3PIY - chain A; structure by X-ray diffraction, 2.55 A resolution.

[Chain A]
Protein: Tyrosine-protein kinase BTK
Organism: Homo sapiens
Notes: EC 2.7.10.2
UniProtKB: Q06187 (BTK_HUMAN); residues 387-659 here = UniProt positions 387-659
Chain sequence (274 residues; numbered 386 to 659; the number before each row is that of its first residue):
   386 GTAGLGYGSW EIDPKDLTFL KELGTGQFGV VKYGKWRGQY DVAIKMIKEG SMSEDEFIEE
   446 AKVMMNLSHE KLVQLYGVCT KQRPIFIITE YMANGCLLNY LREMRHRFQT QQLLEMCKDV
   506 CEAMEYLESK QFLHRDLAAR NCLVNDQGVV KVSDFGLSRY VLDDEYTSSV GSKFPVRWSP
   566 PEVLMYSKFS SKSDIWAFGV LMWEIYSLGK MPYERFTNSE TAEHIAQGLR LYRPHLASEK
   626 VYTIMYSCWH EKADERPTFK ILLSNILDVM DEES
Not modelled in the structure: 386-390, 433-438, 659
Construct notes: expression tag (386)
Small-molecule neighbours: 585 (6-({5-fluoro-2-[(3,4,5-trimethoxyphenyl)amino]pyrimidin-4-yl}amino)-2,2-dimethyl-2H-pyrido[3,2-b][1,4]oxazin-3(4H)-one): Leu-408, Gly-409, Thr-410, Val-416, Ala-428, Val-458, Thr-474, Glu-475, Tyr-476, Met-477, Ala-478, Gly-480, Cys-481, Leu-528, Leu-542, Ser-543, Val-546, Leu-547
Swiss-Prot annotation at these positions:
  - motif: Trp-581 to Trp-588 (CAV1-binding)
  - active site: Asp-521 (Proton acceptor)
  - binding site (ATP): Leu-408 to Val-416, Lys-430
  - binding site (clofedanol): Thr-474 to Met-477, Leu-542
  - binding site (dasatinib): Thr-474 to Met-477
  - modified residue: Tyr-551 (Phosphotyrosine), Ser-604 (Phosphoserine), Tyr-617 (Phosphotyrosine), Ser-623 (Phosphoserine), Ser-659 (Phosphoserine)
What the authors report for this chain:
  - binding site for 585: Leu-408, Ala-428, Gly-480, Leu-528, Leu-542, Val-546, Leu-547
  - conformationally variable residues (side-chain flip): Asp-539, Phe-540
  - contacts within the chain: Lys-430/Arg-544 (hydrogen bond), Glu-445/Arg-544 (salt bridge), Phe-517/Phe-540, Glu-445/Phe-540, Val-448/Phe-540, Met-449/Phe-540

[In short]
Ligands of chain A: compound 585. UniProt lists active-site residue Asp-521, 10 ATP-binding residues, 5
clofedanol-binding residues and 4 dasatinib-binding residues. From the paper: a binding site for 585 at
Leu-408, Ala-428 and Gly-480 among others; conformational variability at Asp-539 and Phe-540.
Chain A is Tyrosine-protein kinase BTK (Homo sapiens); the structure, Crystal structure of BTK kinase domain
complexed with R406, was determined by X-ray diffraction, deposited together with 3PIX, 3PIZ, 3PJ1, 3PJ2 and
3PJ3.
